Entry 2VVZ (X-ray diffraction, 2.50 A resolution); this record covers chains A and B.

Chain A (and B):
Molecule: Sialidase A
Source organism: Streptococcus pneumoniae
Notes: EC 3.2.1.18; fragment: catalytic domain, residues 319-822; chain B of this document is another copy of the same molecule, construct and numbering; everything in this record applies to it too
UniProtKB: P62575 (NANA_STRPN); residue numbers follow UniProt; this construct covers 319-822
Amino-acid sequence (504 residues; row label = number of the first residue in the row):
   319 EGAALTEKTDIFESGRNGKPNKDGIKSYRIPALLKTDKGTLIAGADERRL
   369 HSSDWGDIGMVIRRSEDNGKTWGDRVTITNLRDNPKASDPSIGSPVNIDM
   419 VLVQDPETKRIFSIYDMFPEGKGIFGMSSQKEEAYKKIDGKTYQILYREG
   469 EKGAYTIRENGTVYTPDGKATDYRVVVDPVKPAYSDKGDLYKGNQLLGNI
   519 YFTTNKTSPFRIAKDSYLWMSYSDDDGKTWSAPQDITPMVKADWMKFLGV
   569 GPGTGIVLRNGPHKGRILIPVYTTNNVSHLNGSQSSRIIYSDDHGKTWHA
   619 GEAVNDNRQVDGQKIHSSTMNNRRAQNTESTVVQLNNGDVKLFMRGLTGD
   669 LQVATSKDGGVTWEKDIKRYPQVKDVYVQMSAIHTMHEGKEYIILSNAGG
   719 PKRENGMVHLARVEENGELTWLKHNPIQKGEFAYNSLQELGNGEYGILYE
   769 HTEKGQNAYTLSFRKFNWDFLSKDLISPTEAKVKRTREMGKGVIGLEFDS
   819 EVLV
Disordered / not traced: 319-321, 792-822
Swiss-Prot annotation at these positions:
  - active site: Asp-372 (Proton acceptor), Glu-647
  - binding site (substrate): Arg-347, Arg-663
Residues lining bound ligands: 2-deoxy-2,3-dehydro-N-acetyl-neuraminic acid (DAN): Arg-347, Ile-348, Arg-366, Asp-372, Ile-416, Asp-417, Asp-434, Gly-441, Ile-442, Phe-443, Phe-565, Tyr-590, Leu-598, Gln-602, Glu-647, Arg-663, Tyr-695, Arg-721, Tyr-752
From the paper describing this entry:
  - binding site for 2-deoxy-2,3-dehydro-N-acetyl-neuraminic acid: Arg-347, Arg-366, Asp-417, Tyr-590, Gln-602, Arg-663, Arg-721
  - catalytic residues: Arg-347, Asp-372, Glu-647, Arg-663, Arg-721, Tyr-752

How chain A and chain B interact:
Residue-residue contacts (42):
  Ser-447(A) with Thr-637(B)
  Gln-448(A) with Lys-632(B); Ile-633(B); His-634(B), hydrogen bond (side chain-backbone); Thr-637(B), hydrogen bond; Met-638(B), hydrogen bond (side chain-backbone)
  Lys-449(A) with His-634(B); Ser-636(B); Thr-637(B), hydrogen bond (backbone-side chain)
  Glu-451(A) with His-634(B), salt bridge
  Tyr-465(A) with Asn-625(B)
  Gly-468(A) with Lys-683(B), hydrogen bond (backbone-side chain)
  Lys-470(A) with Asp-624(B); Asn-625(B); Trp-681(B), hydrogen bond (side chain-backbone); Glu-682(B); Lys-683(B)
  Asp-561(A) with Ala-560(B); Asp-561(B); Trp-562(B)
  Trp-562(A) with Asp-561(B); Trp-562(B), hydrophobic
  Asn-594(A) with Val-595(B); Thr-637(B)
  Val-595(A) with Asn-594(B)
  Asp-624(A) with Lys-470(B), hydrogen bond (backbone-side chain)
  Asn-625(A) with Tyr-465(B); Lys-470(B)
  Lys-632(A) with Gln-448(B)
  Ile-633(A) with Gln-448(B)
  His-634(A) with Gln-448(B), hydrogen bond (backbone-side chain); Lys-449(B); Glu-451(B), salt bridge
  Ser-636(A) with Lys-449(B)
  Thr-637(A) with Ser-447(B); Gln-448(B), hydrogen bond; Lys-449(B), hydrogen bond (side chain-backbone); Asn-594(B)
  Met-638(A) with Gln-448(B), hydrogen bond (backbone-side chain)
  Trp-681(A) with Lys-470(B), hydrogen bond (backbone-side chain)
  Lys-683(A) with Gly-468(B); Lys-470(B)
Other interface residues (no listed pair), chain A (27 interface residues in all): Lys-454, Glu-469, Ala-560, Glu-620, Val-622, Glu-682
Other interface residues (no listed pair), chain B (27 interface residues in all): Gly-471, Glu-620, Val-622, Asn-639

Summary:
Chain A and chain B each contribute 27 residues to their interface; the contacts include 12 hydrogen bonds and
2 salt bridges. Among the polar pairs are Glu-451(A)/His-634(B), Gln-448(A)/His-634(B) and
Gln-448(A)/Thr-637(B). From the paper: catalytic residues Arg-347(A), Asp-372(A) and Glu-647(A) among others;
a binding site for 2-deoxy-2,3-dehydro-N-acetyl-neuraminic acid at Arg-347(A), Arg-366(A) and Asp-417(A) among
others.
Chain A and chain B are both Sialidase A (Streptococcus pneumoniae); the structure, Structure of the catalytic
domain of Streptococcus pneumoniae sialidase NanA, was determined by X-ray diffraction together with 2W20 from
the same study.
